PDB entry 6D26 | X-ray diffraction, 2.80 A resolution | chain A

Chain A:
Protein: Prostaglandin D2 receptor 2, Endolysin chimera
Source organism: Homo sapiens
Notes: fragment: CRTH2 , T4 ligase , CRTH2
UniProt: chimeric construct of Q9Y5Y4, D9IEF7: residues 1-236 from Q9Y5Y4 (PD2R2_HUMAN) positions 1-236 (same numbers); residues 1246-1256 from D9IEF7 positions 2-12 (UniProt number = residue number - 1244); residues 1262-1362 from D9IEF7 positions 61-161 (UniProt number = residue number - 1201); residues 2238-2339 from Q9Y5Y4 (PD2R2_HUMAN) positions 238-339 (UniProt number = residue number - 2000)
Chain sequence (470 residues; row label = number of the first residue in the row; note: 1876 numbers in that range are skipped by the numbering (no residue carries them; nothing is unmodelled there); numbering starts at 0):
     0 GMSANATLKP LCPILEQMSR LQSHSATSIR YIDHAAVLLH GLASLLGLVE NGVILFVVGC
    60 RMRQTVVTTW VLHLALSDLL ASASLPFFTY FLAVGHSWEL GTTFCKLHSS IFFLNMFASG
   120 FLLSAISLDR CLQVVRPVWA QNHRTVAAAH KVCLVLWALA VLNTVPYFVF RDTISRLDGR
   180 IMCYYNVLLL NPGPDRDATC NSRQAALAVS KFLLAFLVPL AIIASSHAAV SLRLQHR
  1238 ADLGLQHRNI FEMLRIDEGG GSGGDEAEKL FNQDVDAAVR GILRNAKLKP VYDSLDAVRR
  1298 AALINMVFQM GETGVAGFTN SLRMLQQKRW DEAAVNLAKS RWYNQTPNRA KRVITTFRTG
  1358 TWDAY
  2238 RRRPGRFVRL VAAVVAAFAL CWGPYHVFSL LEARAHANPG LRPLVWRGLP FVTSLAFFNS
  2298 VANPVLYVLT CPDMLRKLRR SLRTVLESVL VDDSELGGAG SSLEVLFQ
Unresolved in the structure: 0-4, 2328-2345
Differences from the reference sequence: expression tag (0, 2340-2345); engineered mutation Ala25 (Asn in Q9Y5Y4), Ala1298 (Cys97 in D9IEF7); variant Ala204 (Val in Q9Y5Y4); insertion (1238-1245, 1257-1261)
Modified positions: Cys2308 (S-(2-amino-2-oxoethyl)-L-cysteine; YCM)
Disulfides: Cys11-Cys199, Cys104-Cys182
Residues lining bound ligands:
  - fevipiprant (FSY): Met17, Phe87, Phe90, His95, His107, Ser108, Phe111, Phe112, Arg170, Arg175, Met181, Cys182, Tyr183, Tyr184, Lys210, Tyr2262, Ser2266, Trp2283, Leu2286, Pro2287, Thr2290, Phe2294
  - s-1,2-propanediol (PGO): Trp69, Asp128, Leu131, His142, Arg143, Ala147, Ala148, Val151
  - succinic acid (SIN), molecule 1: Leu20, Gln21, Ser22, His95, Arg175, Arg179
  - succinic acid (SIN), molecule 2: Phe120, Ser123, Leu127, Leu155, Leu213, Val217, Ile221
  - succinic acid (SIN), molecule 3: Trp138, His142, Thr144, Ala147, Gln1306, Arg1346
  - succinic acid (SIN), molecule 4: Phe1315, Lys1336, Ser1337, Arg1338
  - succinic acid (SIN), molecule 5: Arg2246, Cys2308, Pro2309, Asp2310, Arg2313
From the paper describing this entry:
  - binding site for fevipiprant: Phe87, Phe90, His95, His107, Phe111, Phe112, Arg170, Cys182, Tyr183, Tyr184, Lys210, Tyr2262, Trp2283, Leu2286, Phe2294
  - mutagenesis - C11A: decreased binding to PGD2
  - mutagenesis - W2283A: unchanged binding to PGD2
  - mutagenesis - R170A: abolished binding to PGD2
  - binding site for succinic acid: Arg175, Arg179

In short:
Ligands of chain A: fevipiprant, 5 copies of succinic acid and s-1,2-propanediol. The paper reports a binding
site for fevipiprant at Phe87, Phe90 and His95 among others; C11A reduces binding to PGD2; 3 substitutions
were tested in all.
Chain A is Prostaglandin D2 receptor 2, Endolysin chimera (Homo sapiens); the structure, Crystal structure of
the prostaglandin D2 receptor CRTH2 with fevipiprant, was determined by X-ray diffraction (same publication as
6D27).
